Entry 7LGG (electron microscopy, 6.20 A resolution (low resolution: residue-level contacts below are approximate; hydrogen-bond / salt-bridge calls are withheld)); this record covers chains D and J of the 15 polymer chains in the assembly.

Chain D (and J):
Protein: Capsid protein
Source organism: Escherichia phage Qbeta
Notes: chain J of this document is another copy of the same molecule, construct and numbering; everything in this record applies to it too
UniProtKB: P03615 (CAPSD_BPQBE); residues 0-132 here correspond to UniProt positions 1-133 (UniProt number = residue number + 1)
Chain sequence (133 residues; row label = number of the first residue in the row; numbering starts at 0):
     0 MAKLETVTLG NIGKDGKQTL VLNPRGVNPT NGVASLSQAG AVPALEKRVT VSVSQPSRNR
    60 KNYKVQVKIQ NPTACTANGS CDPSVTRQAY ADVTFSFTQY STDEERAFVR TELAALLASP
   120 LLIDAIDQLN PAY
Not modelled in the structure: 0
UniProt features mapped onto this chain:
  - site: Tyr89 (RNA-binding)

Chain D / chain J interface:
Residue-residue contacts (14; chain D residue first):
  Pro28(D) with Pro28(J)
  Thr29(D) with Pro28(J)
  Tyr62(D) with Ala43(J)
  Gln98(D) with Ala43(J); Leu44(J)
  Tyr99(D) with Leu44(J); Asp81(J); Pro82(J); Ser83(J)
  Ser100(D) with Ala40(J)
  Asp102(D) with Gly39(J); Ala40(J)
  Arg105(D) with Gly39(J); Ala40(J)
Other interface residues (no listed pair), chain D (9 interface residues in all): Thr101

Summary:
The interface between chain D and chain J involves 9 residues on one side and 8 on the other.
Chain D and chain J are both Capsid protein (Escherichia phage Qbeta); the structure, Asymmetric unit for
phage Qbeta oblate particle, was determined by electron microscopy together with 7LGE, 7LGF, 7LGH and 7LHD
from the same study.
